Entry 6UCV (electron microscopy, 4.10 A resolution (low resolution: residue-level contacts below are approximate; hydrogen-bond / salt-bridge calls are withheld)); this record covers chains a and i of the 20 polymer chains in the assembly.

# Chain a (and i)
Name: Mitochondrial import receptor subunit TOM40
Source organism: Saccharomyces cerevisiae (strain ATCC 204508 / S288c)
Notes: chain i of this document is another copy of the same molecule, construct and numbering; everything in this record applies to it too
Reference sequence: P23644 (TOM40_YEAST); residue numbers follow UniProt; this construct covers 1-387
Amino-acid sequence (397 residues; each row starts with the number of its first residue):
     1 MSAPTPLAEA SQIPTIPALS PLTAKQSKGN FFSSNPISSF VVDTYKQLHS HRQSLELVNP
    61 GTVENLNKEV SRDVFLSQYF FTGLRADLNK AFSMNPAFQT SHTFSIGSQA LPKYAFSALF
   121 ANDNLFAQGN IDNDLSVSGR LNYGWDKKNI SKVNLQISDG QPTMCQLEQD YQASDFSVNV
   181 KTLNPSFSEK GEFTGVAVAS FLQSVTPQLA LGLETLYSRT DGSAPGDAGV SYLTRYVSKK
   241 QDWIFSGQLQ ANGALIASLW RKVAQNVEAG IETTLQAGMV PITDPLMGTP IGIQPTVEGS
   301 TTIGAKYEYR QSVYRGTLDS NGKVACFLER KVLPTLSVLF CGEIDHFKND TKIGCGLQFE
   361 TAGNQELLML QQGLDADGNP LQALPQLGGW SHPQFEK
Not modelled in the structure: 1-38, 277-294, 374-397 (chain i: 1-48, 277-294, 374-397)
Differences from the reference sequence: expression tag (388-397)
Ligand contacts: 1,2-dimyristoyl-rac-glycero-3-phosphocholine (MC3): Leu-84, Arg-85, Ala-86, Leu-328, Arg-330, Val-332, Val-338, Phe-340, Cys-355, Gly-356, Leu-357
From the paper describing this entry:
  - binding site for 1,2-dimyristoyl-rac-glycero-3-phosphocholine: Arg-330 (proposed by the authors, not directly observed)
  - mutagenesis - K90A/H102A: abolished binding to Mitochondrial import receptor subunit TOM7
  - mutagenesis - K90A/H102A: decreased growth in response to Tom7
  - mutagenesis - D87N/E329N/E360N, D87N/D132N/D134N/E329N/E360N: decreased growth

# Chain a / chain i interface
Pairs across the interface - 15 pairs, chain a then chain i:
  Gly-83(a) / Ile-353(i)
  Leu-84(a) / Ile-344(i)
  Leu-84(a) / Thr-351(i)
  Leu-84(a) / Ile-353(i)
  Ile-106(a) / Thr-351(i)
  Lys-113(a) / Asn-349(i)
  Phe-340(a) / Cys-355(i)
  Ile-344(a) / Leu-84(i)
  Ile-344(a) / Ile-106(i)
  Thr-351(a) / Leu-84(i)
  Thr-351(a) / Ile-106(i)
  Ile-353(a) / Gly-83(i)
  Ile-353(a) / Leu-84(i)
  Ile-353(a) / Ile-353(i)
  Cys-355(a) / Phe-340(i)
Other interface residues (no listed pair), chain a (11 interface residues in all): Asn-349, Asp-350
Other interface residues (no listed pair), chain i (12 interface residues in all): Gly-107, Lys-113, Asp-350

# Overview
11 residues of chain a and 12 residues of chain i are in contact. Chain a binds
1,2-dimyristoyl-rac-glycero-3-phosphocholine. From the paper: a binding site for
1,2-dimyristoyl-rac-glycero-3-phosphocholine at Arg-330(a); D87N/E329N/E360N and D87N/D132N/D134N/E329N/E360N
of chain a reduce growth.
Chain a and chain i are both Mitochondrial import receptor subunit TOM40 (Saccharomyces cerevisiae (strain
ATCC 204508 / S288c)); the structure, Cryo-EM structure of the mitochondrial TOM complex from yeast
(tetramer), was determined by electron microscopy together with 6UCU from the same study.
